PDB entry 7JVS | X-ray diffraction, 2.30 A resolution | chains B and D of the 3 polymer chains in the assembly

[Chain B (and D)]
Protein: Ribosomal-processing cysteine protease Prp
Source organism: Staphylococcus aureus
Notes: chain D of this document is another copy of the same molecule, construct and numbering; everything in this record applies to it too
Reference sequence: W8U5D2 (W8U5D2_STAAU); residue numbers follow UniProt; this construct covers 1-106
Sequence (106 residues; numbered 1 to 106; the number before each row is that of its first residue):
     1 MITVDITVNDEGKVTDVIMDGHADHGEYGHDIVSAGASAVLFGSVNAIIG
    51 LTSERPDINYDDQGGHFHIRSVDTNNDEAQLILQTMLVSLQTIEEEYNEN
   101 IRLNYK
Construct notes: engineered mutation Ser-34 (Cys in W8U5D2), Gln-63 (Asn in W8U5D2)
Bound ions: Ca2+: Leu-51, Glu-78 (shared with Ala-23(D) of chain D)

[How chain B and chain D interact]
Residue-residue contacts (34):
  Gly-29(B) / Ile-32(D)
  His-30(B) / Asp-31(D)  salt bridge
  His-30(B) / Ile-32(D)
  Asp-31(B) / Ile-32(D)
  Ile-32(B) / Asp-31(D)
  Ile-32(B) / Ala-35(D)
  Ala-35(B) / Ile-32(D)
  Ala-35(B) / Gly-36(D)
  Gly-36(B) / Ala-39(D)
  Ala-39(B) / Gly-36(D)
  Ala-39(B) / Val-40(D)  hydrophobic
  Ala-39(B) / Ile-93(D)  hydrophobic
  Val-40(B) / Val-40(D)  hydrophobic
  Gly-43(B) / Val-88(D)
  Gly-43(B) / Ser-89(D)
  Ser-44(B) / Ser-89(D)
  Asn-46(B) / Thr-92(D)
  Ala-47(B) / Thr-85(D)
  Ala-47(B) / Val-88(D)  hydrophobic
  Leu-51(B) / Gln-84(D)
  Leu-51(B) / Thr-85(D)
  Glu-78(B) / Leu-81(D)
  Leu-81(B) / Glu-78(D)
  Ile-82(B) / Thr-85(D)
  Gln-84(B) / Leu-51(D)
  Thr-85(B) / Ala-47(D)
  Thr-85(B) / Leu-51(D)
  Thr-85(B) / Ile-82(D)
  Val-88(B) / Asn-46(D)
  Val-88(B) / Ala-47(D)
  Ser-89(B) / Ala-39(D)  hydrogen bond (side chain-backbone)
  Ser-89(B) / Gly-43(D)  hydrogen bond (side chain-backbone)
  Ser-89(B) / Ser-44(D)
  Thr-92(B) / Asn-46(D)  hydrogen bond
Also at the interface, not in a pair above, chain B (22 interface residues in all): Ile-93
Also at the interface, not in a pair above, chain D (21 interface residues in all): Tyr-28

[Overview]
Chain B and chain D form an interface of 22 and 21 residues respectively; the contacts include 3 hydrogen
bonds and 1 salt bridge. Polar pairs include His-30(B)/Asp-31(D), Ser-89(B)/Ala-39(D) and Ser-89(B)/Gly-43(D).
Leu-51(B) and Glu-78(B) coordinate Ca2+.
Chain B and chain D are both Ribosomal-processing cysteine protease Prp (Staphylococcus aureus); the
structure, Crystal Structure of an Essential Ribosomal Processing Protease Prp from S. aureus in complex with
a ..., was determined by X-ray diffraction.
